PDB entry 3SCM | X-ray diffraction, 2.50 A resolution | chains A and C of the 4 polymer chains in the assembly

# Chain A
Molecule: Antigen-presenting glycoprotein CD1d1
From: Mus musculus
Notes: fragment: extracellular domain
Reference sequence: P11609 (CD1D1_MOUSE); residues 1-279 here correspond to UniProt positions 19-297 (UniProt number = residue number + 18)
Amino-acid sequence (302 residues; numbered 1 to 302; the number before each row is that of its first residue):
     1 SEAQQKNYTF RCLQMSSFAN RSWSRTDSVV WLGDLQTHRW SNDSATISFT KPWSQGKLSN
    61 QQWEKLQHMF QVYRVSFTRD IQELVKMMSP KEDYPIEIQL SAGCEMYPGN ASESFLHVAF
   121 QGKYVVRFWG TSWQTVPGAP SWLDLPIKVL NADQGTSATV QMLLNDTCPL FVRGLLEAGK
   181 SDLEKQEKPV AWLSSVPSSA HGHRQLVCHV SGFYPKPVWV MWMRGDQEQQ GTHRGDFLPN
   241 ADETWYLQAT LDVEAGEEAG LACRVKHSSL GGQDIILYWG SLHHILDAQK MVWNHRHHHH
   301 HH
Not modelled in the structure: 1-6, 296-302
Disulfides: Cys104-Cys168, Cys208-Cys263
Covalently attached groups: N-acetylglucosamine (NAG) linked to Asn20, Asn42, Asn165
Differences from the reference sequence: expression tag (280-302)
Small-molecule neighbours: Isoglobotrihexosylceramide (LGN; N-[(2S,3R,4E)-1-{[alpha-D-galactopyranosyl-(1->3)-beta-D-galactopyranosyl-(1->4)-beta-D-glucopyranosyl]oxy}-3-hydroxyoctadec-4-en-2-yl]hexacosanamide): Phe10, Cys12, Gln14, Ser28, Val30, Ile47, Trp63, Leu66, Met69, Phe70, Tyr73, Ser76, Phe77, Asp80, Ile81, Leu84, Val85, Leu100, Ala102, Leu116, Val118, Phe120, Val126, Trp133, Trp142, Leu150, Asp153, Gly155, Thr156, Ala158, Thr159, Val160, Met162, Leu163, Leu164, Thr167, Cys168, Phe171
Swiss-Prot annotation at these positions:
  - binding site (a D-galactosylceramide): Asp80, Asp153 to Thr156
  - glycosylation (N-linked (GlcNAc...) asparagine): Asn7, Asn20, Asn42, Asn110, Asn165
From the paper describing this entry:
  - binding site for Isoglobotrihexosylceramide: Asp153 to Met162

# Chain C
Molecule: NKT TCR Valpha14 chain
From: Mus musculus , Homo sapiens
Amino-acid sequence (207 residues; each row starts with the number of its first residue; note: 3 numbers in that range are skipped by the numbering (no residue carries them; nothing is unmodelled there)):
     1 TQVEQSPQSL VVRQGENSVL QCNYSVTPDN HLRWFKQDTG KGLVSLTVLV DQKDKTSNGR
    62 YSATLDKDAK HSTLHITATL LDDTATYICV VGDRGSALG
   103 RLHFGAGTQL IVIPDIQNPD PAVYQLRDSK SSDKSVCLFT DFDSQTNVSQ SKDSDVYITD
   163 KCVLDMRSMD FKSNSAVAWS NKSDFACANA FNNSIIPEDT FFPSPESS
Not modelled in the structure: 136-138, 183-187, 196-197, 205-210
Disulfides: Cys22-Cys90, Cys139-Cys189
Small-molecule neighbours: Isoglobotrihexosylceramide (LGN; N-[(2S,3R,4E)-1-{[alpha-D-galactopyranosyl-(1->3)-beta-D-galactopyranosyl-(1->4)-beta-D-glucopyranosyl]oxy}-3-hydroxyoctadec-4-en-2-yl]hexacosanamide): Pro28, Asp29, Asn30, Val50, Lys68, Asp94, Arg95, Gly96
From the paper describing this entry:
  - binding site for Isoglobotrihexosylceramide: Asn30, Lys68

# Interface between chain A and chain C
Residue-residue contacts - 18 pairs, chain A then chain C:
  Val72(A) - Thr27(C)
  Ser76(A) - Pro28(C)
  Ser76(A) - Arg95(C)  hydrogen bond (backbone-side chain)
  Arg79(A) - Asp94(C)  salt bridge
  Arg79(A) - Arg95(C)
  Arg79(A) - Leu99(C)
  Arg79(A) - Gly100(C)
  Arg79(A) - Arg103(C)
  Asp80(A) - Arg95(C)  salt bridge
  Asp80(A) - Leu99(C)
  Glu83(A) - Leu99(C)
  Glu83(A) - Arg103(C)  salt bridge
  Leu84(A) - Leu99(C)  hydrophobic
  Met87(A) - Leu99(C)  hydrophobic
  Val149(A) - Ser97(C)
  Ala152(A) - Gly96(C)
  Asp153(A) - Gly96(C)  hydrogen bond (side chain-backbone)
  Asp153(A) - Ser97(C)
Other interface residues (no listed pair), chain A (13 interface residues in all): Val75, Lys86, Leu150
Other interface residues (no listed pair), chain C (11 interface residues in all): Asn30, Ala98

# Overview
13 residues of chain A face 11 of chain C across their interface, with 2 hydrogen bonds and 3 salt bridges.
Polar pairs include Arg79(A)-Asp94(C), Asp80(A)-Arg95(C) and Glu83(A)-Arg103(C). Isoglobotrihexosylceramide is
bound between chain A and chain C. The paper reports a binding site for Isoglobotrihexosylceramide at
Asp153(A) and Asn30(C) among others.
Here chain A is Antigen-presenting glycoprotein CD1d1 (Mus musculus) and chain C is NKT TCR Valpha14 chain
(Mus musculus , Homo sapiens). Entry 3SCM (Crystal structure of autoreactive-Valpha14-Vbeta6 NKT TCR in
complex with CD1d-isoglobotrihexosylceramide) was determined by X-ray diffraction, deposited together with
3SDA, 3SDC, 3SDD and 3SDX.
